PDB entry 1PQ7 | X-ray diffraction, 0.80 A resolution | chain A

Chain A:
Name: Trypsin
From: Fusarium oxysporum
Notes: EC 3.4.21.4
Reference sequence: P35049 (TRYP_FUSOX); residues 16-239 here correspond to UniProt positions 25-248 (UniProt number = residue number + 9)
Chain sequence (224 residues; numbered 16 to 239; the number before each row is that of its first residue):
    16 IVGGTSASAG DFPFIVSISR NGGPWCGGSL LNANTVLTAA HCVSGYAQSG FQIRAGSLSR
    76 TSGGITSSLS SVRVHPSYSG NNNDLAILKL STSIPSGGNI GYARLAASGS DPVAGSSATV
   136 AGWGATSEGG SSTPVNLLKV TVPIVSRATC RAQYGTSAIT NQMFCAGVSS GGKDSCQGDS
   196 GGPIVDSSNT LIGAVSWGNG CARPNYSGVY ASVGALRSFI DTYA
Cystine bridges: Cys41-Cys57, Cys165-Cys180, Cys191-Cys216
Small-molecule neighbours: arginine (ARG): His56, Asp189, Ser190, Cys191, Gln192, Gly193, Asp194, Ser195, Val210, Ser211, Trp212, Gly213, Gly215, Cys216, Ser222, Gly223, Val224, Tyr225
Reported in the primary citation:
  - catalytic residues: His56, Ser195
  - binding site for arginine: Asp189, Ser195
  - catalytic residues: Gln192 to Ser195 (proposed by the authors, not directly observed)
  - specificity-determining residues: Asp189, Ser190 (citing earlier work)

In short:
Bound to chain A: arginine. From the paper: catalytic residues His56, Ser195 and Gln192; a binding site for
arginine at Asp189 and Ser195.
Chain A is Trypsin (Fusarium oxysporum); the structure, Trypsin at 0.8 A, pH5 / borax, was determined by X-ray
diffraction (same publication as 1PPZ, 1PQ5, 1PQ8 and 1PQA).
